4HCC - chains A and C; structure by X-ray diffraction, 2.96 A resolution.

Chain A:
Molecule: Exodeoxyribonuclease I
From: Escherichia coli
Notes: EC 3.1.11.1
Reference sequence: P04995 (EX1_ECOLI); residue numbers follow UniProt; this construct covers 1-475
Amino-acid sequence (481 residues; row label = number of the first residue in the row):
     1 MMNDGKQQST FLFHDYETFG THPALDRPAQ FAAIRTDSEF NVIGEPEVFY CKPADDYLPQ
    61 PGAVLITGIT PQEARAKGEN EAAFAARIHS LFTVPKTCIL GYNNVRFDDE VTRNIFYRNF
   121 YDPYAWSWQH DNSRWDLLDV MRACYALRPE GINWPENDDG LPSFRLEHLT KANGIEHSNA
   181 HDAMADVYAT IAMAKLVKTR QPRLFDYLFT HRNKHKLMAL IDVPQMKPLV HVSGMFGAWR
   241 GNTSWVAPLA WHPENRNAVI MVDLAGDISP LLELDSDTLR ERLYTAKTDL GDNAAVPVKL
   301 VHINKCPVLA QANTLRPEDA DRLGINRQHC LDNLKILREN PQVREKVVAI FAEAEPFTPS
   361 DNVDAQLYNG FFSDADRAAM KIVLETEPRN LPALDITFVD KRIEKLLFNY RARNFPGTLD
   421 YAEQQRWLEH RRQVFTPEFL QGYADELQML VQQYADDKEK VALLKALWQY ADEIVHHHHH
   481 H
Disordered / not traced: 1-6, 158-160, 354-355, 477-481
Construct notes: expression tag (476-481)
Metal / ion sites: Zn2+: Asp15, Glu17, Asp186 (together with phosphate ion)
Curated features (UniProtKB/Swiss-Prot):
  - binding site (Mg(2+)): Asp15, Glu17, Asp186
  - binding site (substrate): Glu17, Arg165
  - site: Thr18 (Interaction with single-stranded DNA), Ile66 (Interaction with single-stranded DNA), Arg113 (Interaction with single-stranded DNA), Tyr124 (Interaction with single-stranded DNA), Trp128 (Interaction with single-stranded DNA), Arg142 (Interaction with single-stranded DNA), Arg148 (Important for interaction with ssb), Phe164 (Interaction with single-stranded DNA), His181 (Important for activity), Tyr207 (Important for interaction with ssb), Lys214 (Interaction with single-stranded DNA), Asn257 (Interaction with single-stranded DNA), Tyr284 (Interaction with single-stranded DNA), Asn304 (Interaction with single-stranded DNA), Gln311 (Important for interaction with ssb), Arg338 (Important for interaction with ssb), Tyr368 (Interaction with single-stranded DNA), Phe371 (Interaction with single-stranded DNA)
  - mutagenesis: Arg148 (R148A: Strongly reduced ssb-binding. Reduced ssb-dependent nuclease activity), Glu150 (E150A: About 2-fold increased ssb-binding. Weakly increased ssb-independent and ssb-dependent nuclease activity), His181 (H181A: Residual nuclease activity), Tyr207 (Y207A: Strongly reduced ssb-binding. Reduced ssb-dependent nuclease activity), Lys227 (K227A: 7-fold reduced ssb-binding. Reduced ssb-dependent nuclease activity), Gln311 (Q311A: 2-fold reduced ssb-binding. Weakly reduced ssb-dependent nuclease activity), Arg316 (R316A: Strongly reduced ssb-binding. Strongly reduced ssb-dependent nuclease activity), Glu318 (E318A: About 2-fold increased ssb-binding. No effect on ssb-dependent nuclease activity), Asp319 (D319A: 2-fold reduced ssb-binding. No effect on ssb-dependent nuclease activity), Arg327 (R327A: No effect on ssb-binding and on ssb-dependent nuclease activity), Leu331 (L331A: No effect on ssb-binding and on ssb-dependent nuclease activity), Arg338 (R338A: 3-fold reduced ssb-binding. Reduced ssb-dependent nuclease activity), 2 further mutagenesis entries in UniProt

Chain C:
Molecule: 12-nt DNA strand
Sequence (12 nucleotides; numbered 1 to 12; the number before each row is that of its first residue):
     1 AAAAAAAAAA AA
Disordered / not traced: 6-7
Covalently attached groups: phosphate ion (PO4) linked to DA12

How chain A and chain C interact:
Pairs across the interface - 42 pairs, chain A then chain C:
  Thr21(A) with DA12(C), base contact
  Asn103(A) with DA11(C), sugar contact; DA12(C), hydrogen bond to the sugar
  Phe107(A) with DA12(C), sugar contact
  Arg113(A) with DA3(C), salt bridge to the phosphate; DA4(C), salt bridge to the phosphate
  Tyr124(A) with DA2(C), sugar contact; DA3(C), hydrogen bond to the sugar
  Trp128(A) with DA1(C), base contact; DA2(C), hydrogen bond to the sugar
  Leu138(A) with DA11(C), sugar contact
  Arg142(A) with DA10(C), phosphate contact; DA11(C), sugar contact
  Phe164(A) with DA11(C), hydrogen bond to the phosphate
  Arg165(A) with DA11(C), phosphate contact; DA12(C), phosphate contact
  Leu166(A) with DA12(C), hydrogen bond to the phosphate
  Lys214(A) with DA2(C), salt bridge to the phosphate
  Gly234(A) with DA9(C), sugar contact
  Met235(A) with DA8(C), base contact; DA9(C), base contact
  Gly237(A) with DA9(C), phosphate contact; DA10(C), phosphate contact
  Ala238(A) with DA10(C), hydrogen bond to the phosphate
  Asn255(A) with DA4(C), base contact
  Asn257(A) with DA3(C), hydrogen bond to the phosphate
  Tyr284(A) with DA8(C), phosphate contact
  Thr285(A) with DA8(C), phosphate contact
  Ala286(A) with DA8(C), hydrogen bond to the phosphate
  Lys287(A) with DA8(C), sugar contact; DA9(C), salt bridge to the phosphate
  Asn304(A) with DA3(C), hydrogen bond to the phosphate; DA4(C), hydrogen bond to the phosphate
  Lys305(A) with DA4(C), phosphate contact
  Phe357(A) with DA5(C), base contact
  Tyr368(A) with DA4(C), sugar contact; DA5(C), base contact
  Asn369(A) with DA5(C), base contact
  Phe371(A) with DA2(C), stacking on the base; DA3(C), base contact
  Arg377(A) with DA1(C), hydrogen bond to the base; DA2(C), hydrogen bond to the base
Interface residues without a listed pair, chain A (40 interface residues in all): His22, Tyr102, Glu110, Pro162, Ser163, Trp239, Asn242, Leu283, Pro359, Gly370, Asp374

Summary:
40 residues of chain A and 10 residues of chain C are in contact, with 12 hydrogen bonds, 4 salt bridges and 1
aromatic stacking contact. Polar pairs include Arg377(A)-DA1(C), Arg377(A)-DA2(C) and Asn103(A)-DA12(C).
Here chain A is Exodeoxyribonuclease I (Escherichia coli) and chain C is a 12-nt DNA strand. Entry 4HCC (The
zinc ion bound form of crystal structure of E.coli ExoI-ssDNA complex) was determined by X-ray diffraction.
